4L4V - chains G and H of the 4 polymer chains in the assembly; structure by X-ray diffraction, 1.90 A resolution.

# Chain G
Name: MAIT T-cell receptor alpha chain
Source organism: Homo sapiens
Amino-acid sequence (203 residues; row label = number of the first residue in the row):
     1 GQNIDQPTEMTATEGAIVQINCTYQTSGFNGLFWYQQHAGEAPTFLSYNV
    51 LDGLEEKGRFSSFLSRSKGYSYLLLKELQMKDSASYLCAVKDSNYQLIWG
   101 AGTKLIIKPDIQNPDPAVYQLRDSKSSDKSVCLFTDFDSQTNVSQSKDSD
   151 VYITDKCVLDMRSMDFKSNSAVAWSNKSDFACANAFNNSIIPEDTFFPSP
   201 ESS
Disordered / not traced: 123-129, 177-179, 199-203
Disulfides: Cys22-Cys88, Cys132-Cys182
From the paper describing this entry:
  - binding site for the ligand 1VY: Tyr95
  - mutagenesis - Y95F (KD(eq)=33.89+/-2.22 uM): decreased binding to rRL-6-CH2OH
  - mutagenesis - Y95F: decreased signaling in response to rRL-6-CH2OH

# Chain H
Name: MAIT T-cell receptor beta chain
Source organism: Homo sapiens
Amino-acid sequence (245 residues; numbered 1 to 245; the number before each row is that of its first residue):
     1 NAGVTQTPKFQVLKTGQSMTLQCAQDMNHNSMYWYRQDPGMGLRLIYYSA
    51 SEGTTDKGEVPNGYNVSRLNKREFSLRLESAAPSQTSVYFCASSVWTGEG
   101 SGELFFGEGSRLTVLEDLKNVFPPEVAVFEPSEAEISHTQKATLVCLATG
   151 FYPDHVELSWWVNGKEVHSGVCTDPQPLKEQPALNDSRYALSSRLRVSAT
   201 FWQNPRNHFRCQVQFYGLSENDEWTQDRAKPVTQIVSAEAWGRAD
Disordered / not traced: 1-2, 243-245
Disulfides: Cys23-Cys91, Cys146-Cys211

# Interface between chain G and chain H
Disulfides between the chains: Cys157(G)-Cys172(H)
Residue-residue contacts (87):
  Asn30(G) with Gly100(H)
  Phe33(G) with Gly100(H); Ser101(H); Gly102(H); Glu103(H)
  Tyr35(G) with Glu103(H); Leu104(H), hydrogen bond (side chain-backbone); Phe106(H), hydrophobic
  Gln37(G) with Gln37(H), hydrogen bond; Phe90(H)
  Glu41(G) with Phe90(H)
  Ala42(G) with Phe90(H), hydrophobic; Gly107(H)
  Pro43(G) with Phe106(H)
  Phe45(G) with Glu103(H)
  Tyr48(G) with Gly100(H), hydrogen bond (side chain-backbone); Ser101(H)
  Lys91(G) with Glu99(H), hydrogen bond (side chain-backbone); Gly100(H), hydrogen bond (side chain-backbone); Gly102(H), hydrogen bond (side chain-backbone)
  Tyr95(G) with Gly98(H); Glu99(H)
  Leu97(G) with Leu104(H), hydrophobic
  Trp99(G) with Tyr35(H), hydrogen bond; Gly42(H); Leu43(H); Leu104(H), hydrophobic; Phe106(H), hydrophobic
  Gly100(G) with Gly42(H)
  Ala101(G) with Gly40(H); Met41(H); Gly42(H)
  Asp115(G) with His138(H), salt bridge
  Tyr119(G) with Ser132(H); Ala134(H); Glu135(H); His138(H); Thr139(H)
  Gln120(G) with Ser132(H), hydrogen bond (backbone-side chain)
  Leu121(G) with Phe129(H); Glu130(H); Thr143(H); Val145(H), hydrophobic
  Arg122(G) with Phe129(H); Glu130(H), hydrogen bond (backbone-backbone)
  Val131(G) with Phe129(H), hydrophobic; Leu147(H), hydrophobic
  Leu133(G) with Thr143(H)
  Thr135(G) with Arg196(H)
  Asp136(G) with Thr139(H); Arg196(H), salt bridge
  Ser149(G) with Glu180(H)
  Tyr152(G) with Leu178(H), hydrophobic; Glu180(H)
  Ile153(G) with Leu178(H)
  Thr154(G) with Asp174(H); Ser192(H); Arg194(H), hydrogen bond
  Asp155(G) with Arg194(H)
  Cys157(G) with Cys172(H), disulfide; Thr173(H); Arg194(H)
  Val158(G) with Cys172(H), hydrogen bond (backbone-side chain)
  Leu159(G) with Gly170(H); Val171(H); Cys172(H), hydrophobic; Arg196(H)
  Asp160(G) with Ser169(H), hydrogen bond (backbone-side chain); Gly170(H), hydrogen bond (backbone-backbone)
  Met161(G) with Lys141(H); Ser169(H); Arg196(H); Val197(H); Ser198(H)
  Arg162(G) with Ser169(H), hydrogen bond (backbone-side chain)
  Phe166(G) with Lys141(H); Arg196(H)
  Ser168(G) with Arg196(H), hydrogen bond
  Ser170(G) with Arg194(H), hydrogen bond
  Ala171(G) with Arg194(H)
  Val172(G) with Arg194(H)
  Trp174(G) with Leu147(H), hydrophobic; Leu178(H), hydrophobic; Ala190(H), hydrophobic
  Phe196(G) with Ala134(H); His138(H)
  Pro198(G) with Ala134(H), hydrophobic
Interface residues without a listed pair, chain G (45 interface residues in all): Ser130, Met164
Interface residues without a listed pair, chain H (45 interface residues in all): Glu108, Pro131, Leu144, Thr149

# In short
The chain G/chain H interface involves 45 residues from each chain, with 1 disulfide bond, 16 hydrogen bonds
and 2 salt bridges. Polar pairs include Asp115(G)-His138(H), Asp136(G)-Arg196(H) and Tyr35(G)-Leu104(H). The
paper reports a binding site for the ligand 1VY at Tyr95(G); Y95F of chain G reduces binding to rRL-6-CH2OH.
Here chain G is MAIT T-cell receptor alpha chain and chain H is MAIT T-cell receptor beta chain, both from
Homo sapiens. Entry 4L4V (Structure of human MAIT TCR in complex with human MR1-RL-6-Me-7-OH) was determined
by X-ray diffraction together with 4L4T from the same study.
